9CQD - chains W and X of the 3 polymer chains in the assembly; structure by X-ray diffraction, 3.10 A resolution.

# Chain W
Protein: Fab 2B11 Light Chain
Source organism: Homo sapiens
Notes: antibody fragment or engineered binder
Amino-acid sequence (220 residues; numbered 1 to 220; the number before each row is that of its first residue):
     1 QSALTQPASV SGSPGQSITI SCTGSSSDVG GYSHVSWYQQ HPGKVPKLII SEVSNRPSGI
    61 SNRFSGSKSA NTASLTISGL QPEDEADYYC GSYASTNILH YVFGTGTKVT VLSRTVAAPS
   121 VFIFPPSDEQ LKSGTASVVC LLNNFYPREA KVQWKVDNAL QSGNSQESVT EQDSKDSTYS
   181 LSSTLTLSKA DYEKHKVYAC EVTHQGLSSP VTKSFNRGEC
Unresolved in the structure: 1-3, 26-28, 218-220
Disulfides: Cys22-Cys90, Cys140-Cys200

# Chain X
Protein: Fab 2B11 Heavy Chain
Source organism: Homo sapiens
Notes: antibody fragment or engineered binder
Amino-acid sequence (261 residues; each row starts with the number of its first residue):
     1 QVQLVQSGAE VKKPGSSVKV PCKASGGTFS TYPISWVRQA PGQGLEWMGR IIPDPPMANI
    61 AQKFQGRVSF SADKSTTIVY MELSSLRSED TAVYFCAREI LQSPPFAVDV WGQGTMVAVS
   121 SASTKGPSVF PLAPSSKSTS GGTAALGCLV KDYFPEPVTV SWNSGALTSG VHTFPAVLQS
   181 SGLYSLSSVV TVPSSSLGTQ TYICNVNHKP SNTKVDKKVE PKSCASLVPR GSGWSHPQFE
   241 KGGGSGGGSG GGSWSHPQFE K
Unresolved in the structure: 140-141, 222-261
Disulfides: Cys22-Cys96, Cys148-Cys204

# Chain W / chain X interface
Pairs across the interface (64):
  His34(W) with Phe106(X)
  Ser36(W) with Ala107(X)
  Tyr38(W) with Ala107(X); Val108(X), hydrogen bond (side chain-backbone)
  Gln40(W) with Gln39(X), hydrogen bond
  Val45(W) with Gly112(X); Gln113(X)
  Pro46(W) with Leu45(X), hydrophobic; Trp111(X), hydrogen bond (backbone-side chain)
  Ser51(W) with Pro105(X), hydrogen bond (side chain-backbone)
  Glu52(W) with Pro104(X)
  Tyr89(W) with Gln39(X); Gln43(X), hydrogen bond (side chain-backbone); Gly44(X); Leu45(X)
  Tyr93(W) with Arg50(X); Glu99(X), hydrogen bond; Ile100(X); Leu101(X); Phe106(X)
  Ile98(W) with Arg50(X), hydrogen bond (backbone-side chain); Asn59(X); Ile60(X)
  Leu99(W) with Arg50(X), hydrogen bond (backbone-side chain); Leu101(X), hydrophobic
  His100(W) with Trp47(X)
  Tyr101(W) with Trp47(X)
  Phe103(W) with Val37(X), hydrophobic; Leu45(X); Val108(X), hydrophobic; Trp111(X), hydrophobic
  Thr105(W) with Gly44(X)
  Phe122(W) with Thr143(X); Ala145(X), hydrophobic
  Phe124(W) with Leu132(X), hydrophobic; Ala133(X); Ala145(X)
  Ser127(W) with Phe130(X); Pro131(X)
  Glu129(W) with Pro131(X); Lys217(X), salt bridge
  Gln130(W) with Phe130(X); Leu149(X); Lys151(X)
  Ser137(W) with Leu149(X); Lys151(X), hydrogen bond
  Leu141(W) with Ala145(X), hydrophobic; Phe174(X), hydrophobic; Val189(X), hydrophobic
  Asn143(W) with His172(X), hydrogen bond; Thr191(X)
  Asn144(W) with His172(X)
  Gln166(W) with Val177(X); Gln179(X), hydrogen bond; Ser180(X)
  Ser168(W) with Phe174(X); Pro175(X); Val177(X)
  Val169(W) with Pro175(X)
  Gln172(W) with His172(X)
  Ser180(W) with His172(X); Phe174(X)
  Leu181(W) with Phe174(X)
  Ser182(W) with Phe174(X)
Interface residues without a listed pair, chain W (39 interface residues in all): Leu48, Gly104, Thr135, Val139, Glu167, Thr170, Thr186
Interface residues without a listed pair, chain X (46 interface residues in all): Glu46, Ala61, Gln62, Phe95, Val129, Leu146, Thr173, Leu178, Ser187

# Overview
39 residues of chain W face 46 of chain X across their interface; the contacts include 11 hydrogen bonds and 1
salt bridge. Polar pairs include Glu129(W)-Lys217(X), Tyr38(W)-Val108(X) and Gln40(W)-Gln39(X).
Here chain W is Fab 2B11 Light Chain and chain X is Fab 2B11 Heavy Chain, both from Homo sapiens. Entry 9CQD
(Antibody 2B11 bound to the central conserved domain of RSV G) was determined by X-ray diffraction, deposited
together with 9CQB.
